5W4U - chains A and I of the 13 polymer chains in the assembly; structure by X-ray diffraction, 3.60 A resolution.

[Chain A]
Protein: DNA-directed RNA polymerase II subunit RPB1
Organism: Saccharomyces cerevisiae (strain ATCC 204508 / S288c)
Notes: EC 2.7.7.6
UniProt: P04050 (RPB1_YEAST); numbering as in UniProt (aligned over 1-1733)
Sequence (1733 residues; row label = number of the first residue in the row):
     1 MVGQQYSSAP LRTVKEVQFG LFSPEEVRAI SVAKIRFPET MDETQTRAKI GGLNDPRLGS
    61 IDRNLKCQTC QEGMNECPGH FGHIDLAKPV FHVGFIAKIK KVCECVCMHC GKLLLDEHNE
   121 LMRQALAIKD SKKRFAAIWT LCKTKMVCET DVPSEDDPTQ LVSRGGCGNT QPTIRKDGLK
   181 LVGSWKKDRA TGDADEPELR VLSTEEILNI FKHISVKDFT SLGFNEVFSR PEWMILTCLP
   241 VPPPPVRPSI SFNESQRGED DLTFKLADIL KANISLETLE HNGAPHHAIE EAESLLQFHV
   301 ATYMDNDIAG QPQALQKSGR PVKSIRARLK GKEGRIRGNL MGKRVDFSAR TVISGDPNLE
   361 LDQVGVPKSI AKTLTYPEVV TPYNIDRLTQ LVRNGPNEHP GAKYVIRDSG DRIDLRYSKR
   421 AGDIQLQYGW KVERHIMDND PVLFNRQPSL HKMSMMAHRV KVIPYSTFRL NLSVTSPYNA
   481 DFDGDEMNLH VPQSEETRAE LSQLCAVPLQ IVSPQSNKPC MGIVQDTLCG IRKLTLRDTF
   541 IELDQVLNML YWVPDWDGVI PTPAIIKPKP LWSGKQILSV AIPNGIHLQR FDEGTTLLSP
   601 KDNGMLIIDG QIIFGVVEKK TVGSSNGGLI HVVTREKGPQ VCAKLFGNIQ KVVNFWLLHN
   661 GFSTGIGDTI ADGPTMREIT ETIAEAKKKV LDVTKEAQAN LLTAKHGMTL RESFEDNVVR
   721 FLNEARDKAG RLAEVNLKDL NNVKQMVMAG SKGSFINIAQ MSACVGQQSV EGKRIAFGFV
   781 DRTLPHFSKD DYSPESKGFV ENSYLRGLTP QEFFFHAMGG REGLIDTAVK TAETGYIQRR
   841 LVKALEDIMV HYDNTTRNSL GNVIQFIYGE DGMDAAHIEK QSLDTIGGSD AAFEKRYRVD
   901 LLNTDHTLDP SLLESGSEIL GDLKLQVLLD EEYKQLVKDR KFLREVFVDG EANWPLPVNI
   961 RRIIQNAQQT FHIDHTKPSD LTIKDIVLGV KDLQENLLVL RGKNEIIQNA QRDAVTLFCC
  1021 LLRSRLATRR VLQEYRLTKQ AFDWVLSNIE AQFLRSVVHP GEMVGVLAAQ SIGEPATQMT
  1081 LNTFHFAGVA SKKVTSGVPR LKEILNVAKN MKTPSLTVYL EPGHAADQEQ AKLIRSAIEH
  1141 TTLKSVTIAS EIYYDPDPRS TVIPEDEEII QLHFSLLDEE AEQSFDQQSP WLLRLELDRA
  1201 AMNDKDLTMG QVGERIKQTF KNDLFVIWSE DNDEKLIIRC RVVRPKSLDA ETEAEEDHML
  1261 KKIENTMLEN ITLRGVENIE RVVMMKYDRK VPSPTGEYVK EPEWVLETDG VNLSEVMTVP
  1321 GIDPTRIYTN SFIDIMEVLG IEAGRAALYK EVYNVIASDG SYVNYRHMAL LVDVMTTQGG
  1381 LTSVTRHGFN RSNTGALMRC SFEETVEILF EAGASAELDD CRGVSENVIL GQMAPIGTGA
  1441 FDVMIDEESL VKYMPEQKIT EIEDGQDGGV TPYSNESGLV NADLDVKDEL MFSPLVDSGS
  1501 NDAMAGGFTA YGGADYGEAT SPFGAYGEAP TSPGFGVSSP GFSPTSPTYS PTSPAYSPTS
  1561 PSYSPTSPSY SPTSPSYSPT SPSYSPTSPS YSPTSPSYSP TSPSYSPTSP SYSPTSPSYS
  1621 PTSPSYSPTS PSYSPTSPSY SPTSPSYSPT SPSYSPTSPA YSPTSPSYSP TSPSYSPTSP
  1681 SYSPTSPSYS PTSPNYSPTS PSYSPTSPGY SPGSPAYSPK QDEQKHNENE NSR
Not modelled in the structure: 1-2, 149-166, 186-200, 253-258, 1080-1092, 1176-1186, 1244-1256, 1450-1733
Metal / ion sites: Zn2+ site 1: Cys77, His80; Zn2+ site 2: Cys110, Cys148; Mg2+: Asp481, Asp483, Asp485 (shared with 1 residue of chain R)

[Chain I]
Protein: DNA-directed RNA polymerase II subunit RPB9
Organism: Saccharomyces cerevisiae (strain ATCC 204508 / S288c)
UniProt: P27999 (RPB9_YEAST); residues 1-122 here = UniProt positions 1-122
Sequence (122 residues; each row starts with the number of its first residue):
     1 MTTFRFCRDC NNMLYPREDK ENNRLLFECR TCSYVEEAGS PLVYRHELIT NIGETAGVVQ
    61 DIGSDPTLPR SDRECPKCHS RENVFFQSQQ RRKDTSMVLF FVCLSCSHIF TSDQKNKRTQ
   121 FS
Not modelled in the structure: 1, 117-122
Metal / ion sites: Zn2+ site 1: Cys7, Cys10, Cys29, Cys32; Zn2+ site 2: Cys75, Cys78, Cys103, Cys106

[Chain A / chain I interface]
Residue-residue contacts (60; chain A residue first):
  Gln698(A) with Met97(I); Val98(I); Leu99(I); Ser112(I), hydrogen bond (backbone-side chain)
  Ala699(A) with Ser112(I); Gln114(I)
  Asn700(A) with Val98(I); Asp113(I), hydrogen bond; Lys115(I); Asn116(I), hydrogen bond
  Leu701(A) with Gln114(I); Lys115(I)
  Thr709(A) with Lys93(I); Asp94(I)
  Arg711(A) with Gln87(I), hydrogen bond; Thr95(I), hydrogen bond; Ser96(I); Met97(I)
  Phe714(A) with Met97(I), hydrophobic
  Asp781(A) with Arg91(I), salt bridge
  Arg782(A) with Thr67(I)
  Ser788(A) with Thr67(I); Pro69(I)
  Lys789(A) with Thr67(I), hydrogen bond (backbone-backbone); Pro69(I)
  Asp790(A) with Phe86(I); Gln87(I)
  Tyr792(A) with Gln87(I), hydrogen bond; Met97(I), hydrophobic
  Lys1144(A) with Leu48(I)
  Thr1147(A) with Leu48(I)
  Ile1148(A) with Glu47(I); Leu48(I), hydrogen bond (backbone-backbone); Ile49(I), hydrogen bond (backbone-backbone)
  Ala1149(A) with Arg45(I); His46(I); Glu47(I)
  Ser1150(A) with Arg45(I); His46(I), hydrogen bond (backbone-backbone)
  Glu1151(A) with Leu42(I); Tyr44(I); Arg45(I), salt bridge
  Ile1152(A) with Pro41(I); Leu42(I); Val43(I), hydrogen bond (backbone-backbone); Tyr44(I), hydrogen bond (backbone-backbone)
  Tyr1153(A) with Pro41(I); Leu42(I)
  Tyr1154(A) with Glu18(I); Asn23(I); Arg24(I), hydrogen bond (side chain-backbone); Leu25(I); Pro41(I), hydrogen bond (backbone-backbone)
  Pro1156(A) with Asn23(I)
  Pro1190(A) with Glu18(I)
  Trp1191(A) with Glu18(I); Leu25(I), hydrophobic
  Lys1261(A) with Tyr44(I)
  Glu1264(A) with Tyr44(I)
  Leu1268(A) with His46(I)
Interface residues without a listed pair, chain A (34 interface residues in all): Ala697, Thr703, Glu715, Val1162, Asp1198, Asp1257
Interface residues without a listed pair, chain I (33 interface residues in all): Pro16, Asp19, Leu68

[In short]
Chain A and chain I form an interface of 34 and 33 residues respectively, with 14 hydrogen bonds and 2 salt
bridges. Polar pairs include Asp781(A)-Arg91(I), Glu1151(A)-Arg45(I) and Gln698(A)-Ser112(I). Cys77(A) and
His80(A) coordinate Zn2+ site 1. Cys110(A) and Cys148(A) coordinate Zn2+ site 2.
Here chain A is DNA-directed RNA polymerase II subunit RPB1 and chain I is DNA-directed RNA polymerase II
subunit RPB9, both from Saccharomyces cerevisiae (strain ATCC 204508 / S288c). Entry 5W4U (Pol II elongation
complex with an N6-methyladenine-containing template) was determined by X-ray diffraction (same publication as
5W51).
